6EVW - chains J and K of the 12 polymer chains in the assembly; structure by electron microscopy, 4.40 A resolution (low resolution: residue-level contacts below are approximate; hydrogen-bond / salt-bridge calls are withheld).

[Chain J (and K)]
Molecule: Tubulin alpha-1B chain
Organism: Sus scrofa
Notes: chain K of this document is another copy of the same molecule, construct and numbering; everything in this record applies to it too
UniProt: Q2XVP4 (TBA1B_PIG); residue numbers follow UniProt; this construct covers 1-438
Amino-acid sequence (438 residues; row label = number of the first residue in the row):
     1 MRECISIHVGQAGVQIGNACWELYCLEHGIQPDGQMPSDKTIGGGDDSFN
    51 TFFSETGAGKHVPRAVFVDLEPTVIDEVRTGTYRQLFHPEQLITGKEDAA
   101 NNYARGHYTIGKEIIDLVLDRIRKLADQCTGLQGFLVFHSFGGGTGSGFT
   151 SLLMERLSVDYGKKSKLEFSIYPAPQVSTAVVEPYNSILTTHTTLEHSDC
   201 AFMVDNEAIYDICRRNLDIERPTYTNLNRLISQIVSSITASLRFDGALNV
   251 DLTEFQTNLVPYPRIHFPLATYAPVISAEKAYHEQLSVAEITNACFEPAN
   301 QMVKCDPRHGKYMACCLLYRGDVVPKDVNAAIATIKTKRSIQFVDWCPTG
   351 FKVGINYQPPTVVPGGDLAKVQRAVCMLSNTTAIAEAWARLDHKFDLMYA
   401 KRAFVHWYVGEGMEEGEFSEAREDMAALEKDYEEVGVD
Disordered / not traced: 38-46, 365-370
Ion coordination: Mg2+: Gln-11, Glu-71 (together with GTP)
Residues lining bound ligands: GTP (guanosine-5'-triphosphate): Gly-10, Gln-11, Ala-12, Gln-15, Ile-16, Asp-69, Glu-71, Asp-98, Ala-99, Ala-100, Asn-101, Ser-140, Gly-142, Gly-143, Gly-144, Thr-145, Gly-146, Ile-171, Thr-179, Glu-183, Asn-206, Tyr-224, Asn-228
Curated features (UniProtKB/Swiss-Prot):
  - motif: Met-1 to Cys-4 (MREC motif)
  - active site: Glu-254
  - binding site (GTP): Gly-10, Gln-11, Ala-12, Gln-15, Glu-71, Ala-99, Ser-140, Gly-143, Gly-144, Thr-145, Gly-146, Thr-179, Glu-183, Asn-206, Tyr-224, Asn-228, Leu-252
  - binding site (Mg(2+)): Glu-71
  - modified residue: Lys-40 (N6,N6,N6-trimethyllysine), Ser-48 (Phosphoserine), Ser-232 (Phosphoserine), Tyr-282 (3'-nitrotyrosine), Arg-339 (Omega-N-methylarginine)
  - cross-link (Glycyl lysine isopeptide (Lys-Gly)): Lys-326 (interchain with G-Cter in ubiquitin), Lys-370 (interchain with G-Cter in ubiquitin)
From the paper describing this entry:
  - catalytic residues: Glu-254
  - self-association interface (contacts with another copy of this molecule); pairs are residue here / residue on that copy: Gly-57/Glu-284, His-88/His-283, Glu-90/Lys-280, Gln-128/Gln-285

[Chain J / chain K interface]
Residue-residue contacts - 16 pairs, chain J then chain K:
  Lys-280(J) / His-88(K)
  Lys-280(J) / Glu-90(K)
  Tyr-282(J) / Lys-60(K)
  His-283(J) / Lys-60(K)
  His-283(J) / Val-62(K)
  His-283(J) / Gln-85(K)
  His-283(J) / Leu-86(K)
  His-283(J) / Phe-87(K)
  His-283(J) / His-88(K)
  His-283(J) / Pro-89(K)
  Glu-284(J) / Thr-56(K)
  Glu-284(J) / Gly-57(K)
  Gln-285(J) / Glu-55(K)
  Gln-285(J) / Thr-56(K)
  Gln-285(J) / Gly-57(K)
  Gln-285(J) / Gln-128(K)
Also at the interface, not in a pair above, chain J (6 interface residues in all): Glu-297
Also at the interface, not in a pair above, chain K (14 interface residues in all): Ala-58, Lys-124
From the paper, about this interface:
  - specific contacts: Gly-57(K)/Glu-284(J), His-88(K)/His-283(J), Glu-90(K)/Lys-280(J), Gln-128(K)/Gln-285(J)

[Summary]
6 residues of chain J and 14 residues of chain K are in contact. The paper describes contacts between
Gly-57(K) and Glu-284(J), His-88(K) and His-283(J) and Glu-90(K) and Lys-280(J) among others. Bound to chain
J: GTP. From the paper: the catalytic residue Glu-254(J); a self-association interface involving Gly-57(J),
His-88(J) and Glu-90(J) among others.
Both chains are Tubulin alpha-1B chain (Sus scrofa). Entry 6EVW (Cryo-EM structure of GMPCPP-microtubule
co-polymerised with doublecortin) was determined by electron microscopy, deposited together with 6EVX, 6EVY,
6EVZ and 6EW0.
